8GPE - chain A; structure by X-ray diffraction, 1.40 A resolution.

== Chain A ==
Name: Metallo beta lactamase NDM-1
Source organism: Klebsiella pneumoniae
UniProt: E9NWK5 (E9NWK5_KLEPN); residues 1-270 here = UniProt positions 1-270
Sequence (270 residues; numbered 1 to 270; the number before each row is that of its first residue):
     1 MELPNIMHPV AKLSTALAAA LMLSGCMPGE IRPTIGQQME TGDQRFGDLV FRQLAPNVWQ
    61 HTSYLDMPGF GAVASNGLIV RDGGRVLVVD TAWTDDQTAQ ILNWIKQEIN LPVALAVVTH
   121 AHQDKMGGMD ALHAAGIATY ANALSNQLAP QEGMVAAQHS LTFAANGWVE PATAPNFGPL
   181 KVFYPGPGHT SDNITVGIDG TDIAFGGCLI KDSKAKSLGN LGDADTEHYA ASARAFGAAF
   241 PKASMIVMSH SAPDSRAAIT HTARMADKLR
Disordered / not traced: 1-30
Metal / ion sites: Zn2+ site 1: H120, H122, H189 (together with Penicillin, hydroxylated form); Zn2+ site 2: D124, C208, H250 (together with Penicillin, hydroxylated form); K+: E152, D223 (shared with 1 residue of chain B)
Small-molecule neighbours: Penicillin, hydroxylated form (PNK; (2R,4S)-2-{(R)-carboxy[(phenylacetyl)amino]methyl}-5,5-dimethyl-1,3-thiazolidine-4-carboxylic acid): L65, M67, V73, W93, H122, Q123, D124, H189, C208, K211, L218, G219, N220, H250

== Summary ==
Ligands of chain A: Penicillin, hydroxylated form. H120, H122 and H189 coordinate Zn2+ site 1. The Zn2+ site 2
is built by D124, C208 and H250.
Chain A is Metallo beta lactamase NDM-1 (Klebsiella pneumoniae); the structure, Crystal structure of NDM-1 at
pH5.5 (Succinate) in complex with hydrolyzed penicillin G, was determined by X-ray diffraction (same
publication as 8I8F, 8GPC and 8GPD).
